PDB entry 2KFY | solution NMR | chains A and B

Chain A:
Molecule: Heterogeneous nuclear ribonucleoprotein F
Organism: Homo sapiens
UniProt: P52597 (HNRPF_HUMAN); residues 1-102 here = UniProt positions 1-102
Sequence (136 residues; numbered -33 to 102; the number before each row is that of its first residue; numbers below 1 keep their minus sign (Met-33 is residue -33)):
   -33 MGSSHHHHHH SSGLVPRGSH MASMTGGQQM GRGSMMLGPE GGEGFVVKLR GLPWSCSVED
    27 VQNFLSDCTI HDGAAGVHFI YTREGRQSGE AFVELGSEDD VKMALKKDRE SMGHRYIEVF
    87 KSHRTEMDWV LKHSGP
Unresolved in the structure: -33 to 0
Construct notes: expression tag (-33 to 0)
From the paper describing this entry:
  - binding site for the 6-nt RNA strand (chain B): Arg16, Leu18, Trp20, Arg52, Arg75, Arg81, Tyr82, Glu84, Phe86
  - mutagenesis - W20A, E84A: abolished binding to the 6-nt RNA strand (chain B)

Chain B:
Molecule: 6-nt RNA strand
Sequence (6 nucleotides; each row starts with the number of its first residue):
     1 AGGGAU

How chain A and chain B interact:
Residue-residue contacts - 29 pairs, chain A then chain B:
  Lys14(A) - U6(B)  phosphate contact
  Arg16(A) - G3(B)  base contact
  Arg16(A) - G4(B)  sugar contact
  Arg16(A) - A5(B)  sugar contact
  Arg16(A) - U6(B)  sugar contact
  Gly17(A) - G3(B)  base contact
  Leu18(A) - G2(B)  base contact
  Leu18(A) - G3(B)  base contact
  Pro19(A) - G2(B)  base contact
  Trp20(A) - A1(B)  base contact
  Trp20(A) - G2(B)  base contact
  Arg52(A) - A1(B)  base contact
  Gln53(A) - A1(B)  base contact
  Ser54(A) - A1(B)  base contact
  Gly55(A) - A1(B)  base contact
  Asp74(A) - U6(B)  base contact
  Arg75(A) - A5(B)  base contact
  Arg75(A) - U6(B)  base contact
  Arg81(A) - G2(B)  base contact
  Arg81(A) - G3(B)  base contact
  Tyr82(A) - G3(B)  base contact
  Tyr82(A) - A5(B)  base contact
  Ile83(A) - G3(B)  base contact
  Glu84(A) - G3(B)  base contact
  Glu84(A) - G4(B)  base contact
  Glu84(A) - A5(B)  base contact
  Glu84(A) - U6(B)  base contact
  Val85(A) - U6(B)  base contact
  Phe86(A) - U6(B)  sugar contact
Other interface residues (no listed pair), chain A (19 interface residues in all): Glu56

In short:
19 residues of chain A and 6 residues of chain B are in contact. From the paper: a binding site for the 6-nt
RNA strand (chain B) at Arg16(A), Leu18(A) and Trp20(A) among others; W20A and E84A of chain A abolish binding
to the 6-nt RNA strand (chain B).
Chain A is Heterogeneous nuclear ribonucleoprotein F (Homo sapiens) and chain B is a 6-nt RNA strand; the
structure, NMR structure of the first qRRM of hnRNP F in complex with AGGGAU G-tract RNA, was determined by
solution NMR together with 2KG0 and 2KG1 from the same study.
